PDB entry 8JXM | electron microscopy, 3.49 A resolution | chains K and L of the 12 polymer chains in the assembly

[Chain K]
Molecule: Methylcrotonoyl-CoA carboxylase beta chain, mitochondrial
Organism: Homo sapiens
Notes: EC 6.4.1.4
UniProt: Q9HCC0 (MCCB_HUMAN); residues 1-563 here = UniProt positions 1-563
Chain sequence (563 residues; numbered 1 to 563; the number before each row is that of its first residue):
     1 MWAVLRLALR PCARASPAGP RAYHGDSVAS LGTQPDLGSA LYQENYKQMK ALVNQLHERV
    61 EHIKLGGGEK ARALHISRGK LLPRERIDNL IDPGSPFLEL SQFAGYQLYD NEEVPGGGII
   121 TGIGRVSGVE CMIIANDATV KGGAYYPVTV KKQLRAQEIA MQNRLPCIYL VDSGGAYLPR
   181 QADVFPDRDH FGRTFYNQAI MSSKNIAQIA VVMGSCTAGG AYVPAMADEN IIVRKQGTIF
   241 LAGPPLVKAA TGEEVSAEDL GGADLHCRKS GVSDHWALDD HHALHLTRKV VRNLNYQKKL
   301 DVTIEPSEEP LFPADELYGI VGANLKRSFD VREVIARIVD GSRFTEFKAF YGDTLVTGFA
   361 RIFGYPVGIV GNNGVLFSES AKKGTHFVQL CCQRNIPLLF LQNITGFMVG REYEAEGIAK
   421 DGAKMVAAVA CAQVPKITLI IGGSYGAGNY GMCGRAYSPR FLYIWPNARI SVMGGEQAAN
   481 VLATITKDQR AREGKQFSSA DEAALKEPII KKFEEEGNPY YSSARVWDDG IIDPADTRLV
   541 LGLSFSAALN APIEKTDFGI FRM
Not modelled in the structure: 1-22
Small-molecule neighbours:
  - BTI (5-(hexahydro-2-oxo-1H-thieno[3,4-d]imidazol-6-yl)pentanal): A218, L241, L246
  - TW3 (S-[2-[3-[[(2R)-4-[[[(2S,3S,4S,5S)-5-(6-aminopurin-9-yl)-4-oxidanyl-3-phosphonooxy-oxolan-2-yl]methoxy-oxidanyl-phosphoryl]oxy-oxidanyl-phosphoryl]oxy-3,3-dimethyl-2-oxidanyl-butanoyl]amino]propanoylamino]ethyl] 3-methylbut-2-enethioate), molecule 1: R78, K141, G142, A144, G174, G175, A176, Y177, L178, P179, F185, F191, S215, T217, A218, G219, L246
  - TW3, molecule 2: G446, A447, Y450, V472, I485, Q489
Reported in the primary citation:
  - mutagenesis - L241R, A242F: decreased catalytic activity on TW3
  - catalytic residues: F407, A447 (proposed by the authors, not directly observed)

[Chain L]
Molecule: Methylcrotonoyl-CoA carboxylase subunit alpha, mitochondrial
Organism: Homo sapiens
Notes: EC 6.4.1.4
UniProt: Q96RQ3 (MCCA_HUMAN); residue numbers follow UniProt; this construct covers 1-725
Chain sequence (725 residues; each row starts with the number of its first residue):
     1 MAAASAVSVL LVAAERNRWH RLPSLLLPPR TWVWRQRTMK YTTATGRNIT KVLIANRGEI
    61 ACRVMRTAKK LGVQTVAVYS EADRNSMHVD MADEAYSIGP APSQQSYLSM EKIIQVAKTS
   121 AAQAIHPGCG FLSENMEFAE LCKQEGIIFI GPPPSAIRDM GIKSTSKSIM AAAGVPVVEG
   181 YHGEDQSDQC LKEHARRIGY PVMIKAVRGG GGKGMRIVRS EQEFQEQLES ARREAKKSFN
   241 DDAMLIEKFV DTPRHVEVQV FGDHHGNAVY LFERDCSVQR RHQKIIEEAP APGIKSEVRK
   301 KLGEAAVRAA KAVNYVGAGT VEFIMDSKHN FCFMEMNTRL QVEHPVTEMI TGTDLVEWQL
   361 RIAAGEKIPL SQEEITLQGH AFEARIYAED PSNNFMPVAG PLVHLSTPRA DPSTRIETGV
   421 RQGDEVSVHY DPMIAKLVVW AADRQAALTK LRYSLRQYNI VGLHTNIDFL LNLSGHPEFE
   481 AGNVHTDFIP QHHKQLLLSR KAAAKESLCQ AALGLILKEK AMTDTFTLQA HDQFSPFSSS
   541 SGRRLNISYT RNMTLKDGKN NVAIAVTYNH DGSYSMQIED KTFQVLGNLY SEGDCTYLKC
   601 SVNGVASKAK LIILENTIYL FSKEGSIEID IPVPKYLSSV SSQETQGGPL APMTGTIEKV
   661 FVKAGDKVKA GDSLMVMIAM KMEHTIKSPK DGTVKKVFYR EGAQANRHTP LVEFEEEESD
   721 KRESE
Not modelled in the structure: 1-57, 74-123, 180-248, 718-725

[How chain K and chain L interact]
Contacting residue pairs (60; chain K residue first):
  L56(K) - N546(L)
  H57(K) - N546(L)  hydrogen bond (side chain-backbone)
  V60(K) - N546(L)
  V60(K) - I547(L)  hydrophobic
  E61(K) - N546(L)
  E61(K) - I547(L)
  K64(K) - I547(L)
  D88(K) - R544(L)  salt bridge
  D88(K) - Y549(L)
  I91(K) - R544(L)
  P93(K) - E519(L)
  G94(K) - S539(L)
  G94(K) - S540(L)
  G94(K) - S541(L)  hydrogen bond (backbone-backbone)
  G94(K) - G542(L)  hydrogen bond (backbone-backbone)
  S95(K) - R544(L)  hydrogen bond (backbone-side chain)
  P96(K) - P536(L)
  P96(K) - F537(L)
  P96(K) - S539(L)
  P96(K) - R543(L)
  P96(K) - R544(L)
  F97(K) - R543(L)  hydrogen bond (backbone-backbone)
  F97(K) - R544(L)
  L98(K) - L545(L)  hydrophobic
  E99(K) - L545(L)
  Q102(K) - L545(L)
  Q102(K) - N546(L)
  I123(K) - F537(L)
  R125(K) - S535(L)  hydrogen bond
  R125(K) - F537(L)
  R125(K) - S538(L)
  G128(K) - F526(L)
  E130(K) - F537(L)
  R234(K) - E644(L)  salt bridge
  L278(K) - S641(L)
  L278(K) - E644(L)
  H282(K) - Y636(L)
  H285(K) - Y636(L)
  K298(K) - H531(L)
  K298(K) - D532(L)  salt bridge
  K299(K) - H531(L)
  L300(K) - H531(L)
  L300(K) - D532(L)
  I304(K) - F534(L)  hydrophobic
  E305(K) - F534(L)
  P306(K) - F534(L)  hydrophobic
  F363(K) - F534(L)
  F363(K) - P536(L)  hydrophobic
  Y365(K) - D532(L)  hydrogen bond
  Y365(K) - S535(L)
  I531(K) - N546(L)
  D536(K) - R543(L)  salt bridge
  L539(K) - R543(L)
  V540(K) - L545(L)  hydrophobic
  G542(K) - P536(L)
  L543(K) - P536(L)  hydrophobic
  L543(K) - F537(L)
  S546(K) - D532(L)  hydrogen bond
  S546(K) - S535(L)
  S546(K) - F537(L)
Interface residues without a listed pair, chain K (44 interface residues in all): G124, W276, H281, S307, D533, A547
Interface residues without a listed pair, chain L (26 interface residues in all): T550, R551, Y568, L637

[Overview]
44 residues of chain K face 26 of chain L across their interface, with 8 hydrogen bonds and 4 salt bridges.
Polar pairs include D88(K)-R544(L), R234(K)-E644(L) and K298(K)-D532(L). Chain K binds compound TW3 and
compound BTI. The paper reports catalytic residues F407(K) and A447(K); L241R and A242F of chain K reduce
catalytic activity on TW3.
Chain K is Methylcrotonoyl-CoA carboxylase beta chain, mitochondrial and chain L is Methylcrotonoyl-CoA
carboxylase subunit alpha, mitochondrial, both from Homo sapiens; the structure, Human 3-methylcrotonyl-CoA
carboxylase in BCCP-H2 state with MCoA, was determined by electron microscopy (same publication as 7YBU, 8J4Z,
8J78, 8J7D, 8JAK, 8JAW and 3 further entries).
